8F9R - chain A; structure by X-ray diffraction, 2.97 A resolution.

# Chain A
Molecule: Sialic acid acetylesterase
Organism: Oryctolagus cuniculus
UniProt: A0A5F9D0N0 (A0A5F9D0N0_RABIT); numbering as in UniProt (aligned over 24-514)
Chain sequence (501 residues; numbered 14 to 514; the number before each row is that of its first residue):
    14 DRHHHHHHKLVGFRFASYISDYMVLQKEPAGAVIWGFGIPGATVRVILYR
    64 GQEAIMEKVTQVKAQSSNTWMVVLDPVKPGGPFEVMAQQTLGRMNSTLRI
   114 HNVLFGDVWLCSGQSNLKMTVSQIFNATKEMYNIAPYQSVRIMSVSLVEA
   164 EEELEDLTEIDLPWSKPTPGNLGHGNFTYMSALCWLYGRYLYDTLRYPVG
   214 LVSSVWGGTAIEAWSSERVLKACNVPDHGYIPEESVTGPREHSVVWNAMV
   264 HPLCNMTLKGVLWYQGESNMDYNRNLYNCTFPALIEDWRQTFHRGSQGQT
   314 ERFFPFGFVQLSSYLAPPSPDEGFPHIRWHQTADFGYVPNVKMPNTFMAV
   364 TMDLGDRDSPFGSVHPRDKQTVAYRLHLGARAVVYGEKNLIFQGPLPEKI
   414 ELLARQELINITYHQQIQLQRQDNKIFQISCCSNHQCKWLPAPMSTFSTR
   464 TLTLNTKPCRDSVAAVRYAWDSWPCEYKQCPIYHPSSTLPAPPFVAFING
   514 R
Not modelled in the structure: 14-21, 512-514
Disulfide bonds: Cys124-Cys197, Cys236-Cys292, Cys444-Cys472, Cys445-Cys450, Cys488-Cys493
Covalent attachments: N-acetylglucosamine (NAG) linked to Asn108, Asn139, Asn268, Asn291, Asn423; glycan linked to Asn189
Construct notes: expression tag (14-23)

# Overview
Covalently linked N-acetylglucosamine: at Asn108, Asn139, Asn268, Asn291 and Asn423.
Chain A is Sialic acid acetylesterase (Oryctolagus cuniculus); the structure, Rabbit sialic acid esterase
(SIAE), was determined by X-ray diffraction (same publication as 8F9O, 8F9P and 8F9Q).
